Entry 1A8U (X-ray diffraction, 1.60 A resolution); this record covers chains A and B.

Chain A (and B):
Name: Chloroperoxidase T
Organism: Streptomyces aureofaciens
Notes: EC 1.11.1.10; chain B of this document is another copy of the same molecule, construct and numbering; everything in this record applies to it too
UniProtKB: O31168 (PRXC_STRAU); residues 1-277 here correspond to UniProt positions 2-278 (UniProt number = residue number + 1)
Chain sequence (277 residues; row label = number of the first residue in the row):
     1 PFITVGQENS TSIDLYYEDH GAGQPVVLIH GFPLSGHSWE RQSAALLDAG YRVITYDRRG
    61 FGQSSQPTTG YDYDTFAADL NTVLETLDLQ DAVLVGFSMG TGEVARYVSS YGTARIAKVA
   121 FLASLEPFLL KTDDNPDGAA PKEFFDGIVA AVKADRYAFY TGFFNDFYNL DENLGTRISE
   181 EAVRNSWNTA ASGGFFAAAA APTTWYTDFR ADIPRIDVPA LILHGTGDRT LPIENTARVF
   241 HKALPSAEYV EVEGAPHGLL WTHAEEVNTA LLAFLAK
Small-molecule neighbours: benzoic acid (BEZ): Gly31, Phe32, Phe97, Ser98, Met99, Leu125, Phe163, Phe167, Trp205, Thr230, Leu231, His257
Swiss-Prot annotation at these positions:
  - active site: Ser98, Asp228, His257

How chain A and chain B interact:
Contacting residue pairs (1; chain A residue first):
  Asp48(A) with Lys142(B), salt bridge
Interface residues without a listed pair, chain B (2 interface residues in all): Asp146

Summary:
The interface between chain A and chain B involves 1 residues on one side and 2 on the other, with 1 salt
bridge. Its one salt-bridged contact is Asp48(A)-Lys142(B). Ligands of chain A: benzoic acid. Curated
annotation (UniProt) lists 3 active-site residues on chain A.
Both chains are Chloroperoxidase T (Streptomyces aureofaciens). Entry 1A8U (Chloroperoxidase T/benzoate
complex) was determined by X-ray diffraction (same publication as 1A88, 1A7U, 1A8Q, 1A8S and 1BRT).
